7SGZ - chains A and E of the 10 polymer chains in the assembly; structure by electron microscopy, 3.17 A resolution.

Chain A:
Molecule: Checkpoint protein RAD24
From: Saccharomyces cerevisiae
Reference sequence: P32641 (RAD24_YEAST); residues 1-659 here = UniProt positions 1-659
Sequence (659 residues; numbered 1 to 659; the number before each row is that of its first residue):
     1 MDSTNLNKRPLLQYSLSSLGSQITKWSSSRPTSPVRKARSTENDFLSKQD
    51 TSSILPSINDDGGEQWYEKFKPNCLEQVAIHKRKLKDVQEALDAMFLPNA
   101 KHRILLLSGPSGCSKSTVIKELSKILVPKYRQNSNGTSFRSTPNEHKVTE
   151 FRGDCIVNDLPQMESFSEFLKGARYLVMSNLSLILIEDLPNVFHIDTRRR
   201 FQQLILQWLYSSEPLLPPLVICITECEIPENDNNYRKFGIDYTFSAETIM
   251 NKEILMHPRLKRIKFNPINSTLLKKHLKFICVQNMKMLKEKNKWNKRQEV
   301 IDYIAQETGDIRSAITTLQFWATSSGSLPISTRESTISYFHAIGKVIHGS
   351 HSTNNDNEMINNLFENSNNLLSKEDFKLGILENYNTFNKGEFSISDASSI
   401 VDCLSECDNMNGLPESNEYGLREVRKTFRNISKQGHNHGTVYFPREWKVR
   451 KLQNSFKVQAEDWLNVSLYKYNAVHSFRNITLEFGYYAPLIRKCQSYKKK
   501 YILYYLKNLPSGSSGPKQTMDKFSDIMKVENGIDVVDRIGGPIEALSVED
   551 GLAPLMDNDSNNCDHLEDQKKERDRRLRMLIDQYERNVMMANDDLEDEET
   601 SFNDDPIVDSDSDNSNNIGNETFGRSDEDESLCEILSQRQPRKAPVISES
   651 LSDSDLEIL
Unresolved in the structure: 1-62, 131-145, 496-659
Bound ions: Mg2+: Glu187 (together with ATP-gamma-S)
Ligand contacts: ATP-gamma-S (AGS; phosphothiophosphoric acid-adenylate ester): Tyr67, Glu68, Phe70, Lys71, Pro72, Gln77, Val78, Ala79, Ser111, Gly112, Cys113, Ser114, Lys115, Ser116, Thr117, Glu187, Thr224, His276, Ile311, Arg312, Ile315
Swiss-Prot annotation at these positions:
  - binding site (ATP): Gly109 to Ser116
  - modified residue (Phosphoserine): Ser652, Ser654
What the authors report for this chain:
  - binding site for Crick strand: His81, Arg83, Lys84, Lys252, Asn269, Thr271, Phe340, Tyr442, Phe443, Trp447, Lys451
  - binding site for Watson strand: His341, Lys345, Gly349, His351, His438

Chain E:
Molecule: Replication factor C subunit 5
From: Saccharomyces cerevisiae
Reference sequence: P38251 (RFC5_YEAST); numbering as in UniProt (aligned over 1-354)
Sequence (354 residues; numbered 1 to 354; the number before each row is that of its first residue):
     1 MSLWVDKYRPKSLNALSHNEELTNFLKSLSDQPRDLPHLLLYGPNGTGKK
    51 TRCMALLESIFGPGVYRLKIDVRQFVTASNRKLELNVVSSPYHLEITPSD
   101 MGNNDRIVIQELLKEVAQMEQVDFQDSKDGLAHRYKCVIINEANSLTKDA
   151 QAALRRTMEKYSKNIRLIMVCDSMSPIIAPIKSRCLLIRCPAPSDSEIST
   201 ILSDVVTNERIQLETKDILKRIAQASNGNLRVSLLMLESMALNNELALKS
   251 SSPIIKPDWIIVIHKLTRKIVKERSVNSLIECRAVLYDLLAHCIPANIIL
   301 KELTFSLLDVETLNTTNKSSIIEYSSVFDERLSLGNKAIFHLEGFIAKVM
   351 CCLD
Unresolved in the structure: 121-133
Bound ions: Mg2+: Glu159 (together with ATP-gamma-S) (shared with 1 residue of chain D)
Ligand contacts:
  - ADP (adenosine-5'-diphosphate): Trp4, Val5, Asp6, Tyr8, Arg9, Pro10, Leu16, Ser17, His18, Pro44, Asn45, Gly46, Thr47, Gly48, Lys49, Lys50, Thr51, Arg52, Ile201, Leu230, Arg231, Leu234
  - ATP-gamma-S (AGS; phosphothiophosphoric acid-adenylate ester): Arg155, Glu159, Pro180, Arg184
Swiss-Prot annotation at these positions:
  - binding site (ATP): Val5, Ser17, Gly43 to Thr51, Arg231
What the authors report for this chain:
  - binding site for phosphate ion: Lys49, Lys50, Glu142
  - binding site for ADP: Lys50

Chain A / chain E interface:
Pairs across the interface - 83 pairs, chain A then chain E:
  Arg236(A) - Ser79(E)
  Lys377(A) - Phe340(E)
  Leu378(A) - Tyr287(E)
  Leu378(A) - Ile339(E)  hydrophobic
  Leu378(A) - Phe340(E)  hydrophobic
  Leu381(A) - Arg283(E)  hydrogen bond (backbone-side chain)
  Leu381(A) - Phe340(E)  hydrophobic
  Leu381(A) - Glu343(E)
  Glu382(A) - Arg283(E)
  Tyr384(A) - Leu279(E)
  Tyr384(A) - Arg283(E)
  Tyr384(A) - Glu343(E)  hydrogen bond
  Asn385(A) - Val276(E)
  Asn385(A) - Ile280(E)
  Asn385(A) - Arg283(E)
  Gly390(A) - Val276(E)
  Phe392(A) - Val276(E)  hydrophobic
  Ser395(A) - Cys351(E)
  Ser398(A) - Ala347(E)
  Val401(A) - Phe340(E)
  Val401(A) - Glu343(E)
  Val401(A) - Gly344(E)
  Asp402(A) - Phe328(E)
  Asp402(A) - Arg331(E)  salt bridge
  Ser405(A) - Phe328(E)
  Ser405(A) - Arg331(E)
  Ser405(A) - Phe340(E)
  Ser405(A) - His341(E)
  Glu406(A) - Arg331(E)  salt bridge
  Asp408(A) - Asn336(E)
  Asp408(A) - Lys337(E)  hydrogen bond (side chain-backbone)
  Asp408(A) - His341(E)  salt bridge
  Asn409(A) - Arg331(E)  hydrogen bond (side chain-backbone)
  Asn409(A) - Leu334(E)
  Asn409(A) - Gly335(E)
  Arg445(A) - Tyr287(E)
  Glu446(A) - Tyr287(E)  hydrogen bond
  Val449(A) - Tyr287(E)  hydrophobic
  Arg450(A) - Lys337(E)
  Leu452(A) - Ala291(E)
  Gln453(A) - Leu290(E)  hydrogen bond (side chain-backbone)
  Gln453(A) - Ala291(E)
  Gln453(A) - Cys293(E)  hydrogen bond (backbone-side chain)
  Phe456(A) - His292(E)
  Leu468(A) - Leu68(E)
  Tyr471(A) - Met1(E)  hydrophobic
  Tyr471(A) - Leu68(E)
  Asn472(A) - Asp6(E)
  Asn472(A) - Tyr66(E)
  Ala473(A) - Asp6(E)
  Val474(A) - Lys50(E)
  Val474(A) - Glu95(E)
  His475(A) - Val5(E)
  His475(A) - Asp6(E)  salt bridge
  His475(A) - Arg231(E)
  Ser476(A) - Asn141(E)
  Phe477(A) - Cys293(E)  hydrophobic
  Arg478(A) - Asp172(E)  salt bridge
  Arg478(A) - Ile298(E)
  Asn479(A) - Asn45(E)
  Asn479(A) - Arg231(E)
  Thr481(A) - Cys293(E)
  Leu482(A) - Ile294(E)  hydrophobic
  Leu482(A) - Ile298(E)  hydrophobic
  Glu483(A) - Val232(E)
  Phe484(A) - Leu3(E)  hydrophobic
  Phe484(A) - Arg231(E)
  Phe484(A) - Leu235(E)  hydrophobic
  Tyr486(A) - Pro257(E)  hydrophobic
  Tyr486(A) - Asp258(E)
  Tyr487(A) - Leu235(E)  hydrophobic
  Tyr487(A) - Met236(E)
  Tyr487(A) - Ser239(E)
  Tyr487(A) - Pro257(E)
  Leu490(A) - Ser239(E)
  Leu490(A) - Asn243(E)
  Ile491(A) - Glu238(E)
  Ile491(A) - Ser239(E)
  Ile491(A) - Leu242(E)
  Arg492(A) - Ser2(E)  hydrogen bond
  Lys493(A) - Asn243(E)  hydrogen bond
  Cys494(A) - Leu242(E)  hydrogen bond (side chain-backbone)
  Gln495(A) - Leu242(E)
Other interface residues (no listed pair), chain A (50 interface residues in all): Glu374, Ile394, Leu404, Lys457
Other interface residues (no listed pair), chain E (60 interface residues in all): Ile70, Pro98, Ser99, Glu142, Trp259, Ser275, Asn277, Ala284, Pro295, Asn297, Lys348, Met350, Asp354

Overview:
50 residues of chain A and 60 residues of chain E are in contact; the contacts include 10 hydrogen bonds and 5
salt bridges. Polar contacts include Asp402(A)-Arg331(E), Glu406(A)-Arg331(E) and Asp408(A)-His341(E). The
paper reports a binding site for Crick strand at His81(A), Arg83(A) and Lys84(A) among others; a binding site
for Watson strand at His341(A), Lys345(A) and Gly349(A) among others.
Here chain A is Checkpoint protein RAD24 and chain E is Replication factor C subunit 5, both from
Saccharomyces cerevisiae. Entry 7SGZ (Structure of the yeast Rad24-RFC loader bound to DNA and the closed
9-1-1 clamp) was determined by electron microscopy (same publication as 7SH2).
